PDB entry 4Q4W | X-ray diffraction, 1.40 A resolution | chains 2 and 3 of the 4 polymer chains in the assembly

Chain 2:
Molecule: Coxsackievirus capsid protein VP2
From: Coxsackievirus A24
UniProtKB: V9VEF3 (V9VEF3_9ENTO); residues 1-271 here correspond to UniProt positions 70-340 (UniProt number = residue number + 69)
Sequence (271 residues; numbered 1 to 271; the number before each row is that of its first residue):
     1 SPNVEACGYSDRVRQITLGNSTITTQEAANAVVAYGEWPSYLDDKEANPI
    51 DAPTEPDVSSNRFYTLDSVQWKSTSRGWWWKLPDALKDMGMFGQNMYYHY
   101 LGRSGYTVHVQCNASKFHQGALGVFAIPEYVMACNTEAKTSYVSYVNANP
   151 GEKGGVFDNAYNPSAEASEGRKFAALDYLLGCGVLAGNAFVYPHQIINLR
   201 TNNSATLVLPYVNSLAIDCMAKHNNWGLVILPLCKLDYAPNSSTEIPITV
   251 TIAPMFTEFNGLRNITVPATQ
Disordered / not traced: 1-7
Ion coordination: Ca2+ near E55 (its only coordinating residue here)

Chain 3:
Molecule: Coxsackievirus capsid protein VP3
From: Coxsackievirus A24
UniProtKB: V9VEF3 (V9VEF3_9ENTO); residues 1-240 here correspond to UniProt positions 341-580 (UniProt number = residue number + 340)
Sequence (240 residues; each row starts with the number of its first residue):
     1 GLPTMLTPGSSQFLTSDDFQSPCALPNFDVTPPIHIPGEVFNMMELAEID
    51 SMIPMNSVTGKANTMEMYPIPLDDKGSATPIFSISLSPASDKRLQYTMLG
   101 EILNYYTHWTGSLRFTFLFCGSMMATGKILLSYSPPGAKPPTTRKDAMLG
   151 THIIWDLGLQSSCTMLAPWISNTVYRRCIKDDFTEGGYITCFYQTRIVVP
   201 SGTPTSMFMLAFVSACPDFSVRLLRDTNHISQRTLFARAQ
Disordered / not traced: 235-240

Chain 2 / chain 3 interface:
Contacting residue pairs (75):
  R12(2) - L159(3)
  Y35(2) - G38(3)
  E37(2) - H35(3)  salt bridge
  E37(2) - P37(3)
  E46(2) - I34(3)
  E46(2) - H35(3)  hydrogen bond (side chain-backbone)
  R76(2) - M65(3)
  R76(2) - E66(3)  salt bridge
  K116(2) - S122(3)
  K116(2) - M123(3)  hydrogen bond (backbone-backbone)
  K116(2) - M124(3)  hydrogen bond (backbone-backbone)
  F117(2) - S122(3)
  F117(2) - M124(3)  hydrophobic
  F117(2) - S201(3)
  F117(2) - G202(3)
  F117(2) - T203(3)
  F117(2) - P204(3)
  H118(2) - S122(3)
  Q119(2) - C120(3)
  Q119(2) - G121(3)
  Q119(2) - S122(3)  hydrogen bond (side chain-backbone)
  Q119(2) - P204(3)
  Q119(2) - S206(3)  hydrogen bond (side chain-backbone)
  Q119(2) - M207(3)
  G120(2) - C120(3)
  A121(2) - C120(3)  hydrophobic
  D177(2) - M65(3)
  Y178(2) - N63(3)
  Y178(2) - T64(3)
  Y178(2) - M65(3)  hydrophobic
  L185(2) - M67(3)  hydrophobic
  L185(2) - Y68(3)
  L185(2) - Y96(3)  hydrophobic
  A186(2) - M65(3)  hydrophobic
  A186(2) - Y68(3)
  G187(2) - S51(3)
  G187(2) - M52(3)  hydrogen bond (backbone-backbone)
  G187(2) - Y68(3)  hydrogen bond (backbone-side chain)
  N188(2) - S51(3)  hydrogen bond
  N188(2) - Y96(3)  hydrogen bond (side chain-backbone)
  N188(2) - T97(3)
  N188(2) - M98(3)  hydrogen bond (side chain-backbone)
  F190(2) - I49(3)
  F190(2) - D50(3)
  F190(2) - M52(3)  hydrophobic
  F190(2) - F212(3)  hydrophobic
  V191(2) - M98(3)  hydrophobic
  I196(2) - L118(3)  hydrophobic
  N198(2) - L118(3)
  N198(2) - F119(3)  hydrogen bond (side chain-backbone)
  N198(2) - C120(3)
  R200(2) - F119(3)
  R200(2) - G121(3)
  R200(2) - S122(3)  hydrogen bond (side chain-backbone)
  R200(2) - M123(3)
  R200(2) - A125(3)  hydrogen bond (side chain-backbone)
  R200(2) - G158(3)  hydrogen bond (side chain-backbone)
  T201(2) - S161(3)
  P210(2) - P37(3)  hydrophobic
  Y211(2) - P37(3)
  V212(2) - P37(3)  hydrophobic
  N213(2) - I36(3)
  L215(2) - I34(3)
  A216(2) - I34(3)
  L233(2) - P69(3)
  L233(2) - L210(3)  hydrophobic
  C234(2) - C120(3)  hydrophobic
  C234(2) - F208(3)  hydrophobic
  C234(2) - L210(3)  hydrophobic
  K235(2) - F208(3)
  D237(2) - P204(3)
  A239(2) - G202(3)
  A239(2) - T203(3)
  A239(2) - P204(3)
  P240(2) - G202(3)
Also at the interface, not in a pair above, chain 2 (39 interface residues in all): S214, L231, P232, Y238
Also at the interface, not in a pair above, chain 3 (41 interface residues in all): L157, P200

In short:
39 residues of chain 2 and 41 residues of chain 3 are in contact, with 14 hydrogen bonds and 2 salt bridges.
Among the polar pairs are E37(2)-H35(3), R76(2)-E66(3) and E46(2)-H35(3).
Chain 2 is Coxsackievirus capsid protein VP2 and chain 3 is Coxsackievirus capsid protein VP3, both from
Coxsackievirus A24; the structure, High-resolution crystal structure of Coxsackievirus A24v, was determined by
X-ray diffraction (same publication as 4Q4V, 4Q4X and 4Q4Y).
